Entry 6YIC (X-ray diffraction, 1.60 A resolution); this record covers chains A and P.

[Chain A]
Protein: 14-3-3 protein sigma
Organism: Homo sapiens
Reference sequence: P31947 (1433S_HUMAN); residue numbers follow UniProt; this construct covers 1-231
Amino-acid sequence (236 residues; each row starts with the number of its first residue; numbers below 1 keep their minus sign (Gly-4 is residue -4)):
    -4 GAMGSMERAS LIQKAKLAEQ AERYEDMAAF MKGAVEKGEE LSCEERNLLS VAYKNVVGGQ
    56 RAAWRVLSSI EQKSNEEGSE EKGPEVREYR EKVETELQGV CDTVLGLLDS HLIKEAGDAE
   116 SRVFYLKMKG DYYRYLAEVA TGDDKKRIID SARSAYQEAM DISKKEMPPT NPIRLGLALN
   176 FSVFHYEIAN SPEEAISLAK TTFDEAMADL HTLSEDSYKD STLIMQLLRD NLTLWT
Not modelled in the structure: 72-75
Construct notes: expression tag (-4 to 0)
Curated features (UniProtKB/Swiss-Prot):
  - site (Interaction with phosphoserine on interacting protein): Arg56, Arg129
  - modified residue (Phosphoserine): Ser5, Ser74

[Chain P]
Protein: SMAD4
Amino-acid sequence (10 residues; row label = number of the first residue in the row):
   121 XWVRCLSDHA
Not modelled in the structure: 121-124, 130
Modified residues: ACE (acetyl group) at position 121; Ser127 (phosphoserine; SEP)

[Interface between chain A and chain P]
Residue-residue contacts (23):
  Lys49(A) with Ser127(P); Asp128(P), hydrogen bond (side chain-backbone); His129(P)
  Arg56(A) with Ser127(P)
  Lys122(A) with Asp128(P), salt bridge
  Arg129(A) with Ser127(P)
  Tyr130(A) with Ser127(P)
  Gly171(A) with Asp128(P)
  Leu174(A) with Leu126(P); Ser127(P); Asp128(P)
  Asn175(A) with Ser127(P); Asp128(P), hydrogen bond (side chain-backbone)
  Val178(A) with Leu126(P)
  Tyr181(A) with Cys125(P), hydrophobic
  Glu182(A) with Cys125(P)
  Leu222(A) with Leu126(P), hydrophobic; His129(P)
  Asp225(A) with Leu126(P)
  Asn226(A) with Cys125(P); Leu126(P), hydrogen bond (side chain-backbone)
  Leu229(A) with Cys125(P)
  Trp230(A) with Cys125(P), hydrogen bond
Also at the interface, not in a pair above, chain A (17 interface residues in all): Ile219

[Summary]
17 residues of chain A and 5 residues of chain P are in contact, with 4 hydrogen bonds and 1 salt bridge.
Polar pairs include Lys122(A)-Asp128(P), Lys49(A)-Asp128(P) and Asn175(A)-Asp128(P).
Here chain A is 14-3-3 protein sigma (Homo sapiens) and chain P is SMAD4. Entry 6YIC (14-3-3 sigma in complex
with SMAD4 pS403 peptide) was determined by X-ray diffraction.
